6U66 - chains B and C of the 3 polymer chains in the assembly; structure by X-ray diffraction, 0.99 A resolution.

== Chain B (and C) ==
Molecule: Adiponectin
Organism: Homo sapiens
Notes: chain C of this document is another copy of the same molecule, construct and numbering; everything in this record applies to it too
Reference sequence: Q15848 (ADIPO_HUMAN); numbering as in UniProt (aligned over 107-244)
Sequence (142 residues; row label = number of the first residue in the row):
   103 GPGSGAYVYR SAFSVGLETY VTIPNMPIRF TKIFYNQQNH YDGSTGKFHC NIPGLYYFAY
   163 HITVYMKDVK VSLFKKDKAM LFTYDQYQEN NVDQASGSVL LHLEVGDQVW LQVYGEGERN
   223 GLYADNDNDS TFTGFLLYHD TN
Sequence notes: expression tag (103-106)
Metal / ion sites: Ca2+ site 1: Asp187, Gln188, Asp195 (shared with Asn193(C), Val194(C), Asp195(C) of chain C); Ca2+ site 2: Asn193, Val194, Asp195 (shared with 3 residues of chain A); Na+: Gln196 (shared with 1 residue of chain A; Gln196(C) of chain C)
Reported in the primary citation:
  - mutagenesis - D187A/Q188A: abolished binding to T-cadherin
  - mutagenesis - V117D, Q188L: increased binding to T-cadherin

== How chain B and chain C interact ==
Pairs across the interface (62):
  Leu157(B) with Ala114(C), hydrophobic; Tyr137(C), hydrophobic
  Tyr159(B) with Tyr159(C); Ala161(C); Thr235(C)
  Lys172(B) with Asp229(C), salt bridge; Asn230(C)
  Met182(B) with Lys134(C), hydrogen bond (backbone-side chain); Phe136(C)
  Leu183(B) with Asp231(C); Thr233(C)
  Phe184(B) with Asn228(C); Asp229(C); Asn230(C); Asp231(C), hydrogen bond (backbone-side chain)
  Thr185(B) with Gln196(C)
  Tyr186(B) with Val194(C); Gln196(C), hydrogen bond (backbone-side chain); Asn230(C)
  Asp187(B) with Val194(C); Asp195(C); Gln196(C)
  Gln188(B) with Asn192(C), hydrogen bond (side chain-backbone); Asn193(C), hydrogen bond (side chain-backbone); Val194(C), hydrogen bond (side chain-backbone)
  Gln190(B) with Glu191(C), hydrogen bond (side chain-backbone); Asn192(C), hydrogen bond (side chain-backbone); Asn193(C), hydrogen bond
  Asn193(B) with Asn193(C)
  Asp195(B) with Asn193(C); Asp195(C)
  Gln196(B) with Gln196(C)
  Ala197(B) with Gln196(C)
  Ser198(B) with His163(C), hydrogen bond; Gln196(C); Ser198(C), hydrogen bond
  Gly199(B) with His163(C)
  Ser200(B) with Ala161(C); His163(C), hydrogen bond; Thr233(C), hydrogen bond (backbone-side chain); Thr235(C)
  Val201(B) with Ser116(C); Phe136(C), hydrophobic
  Leu202(B) with Ala114(C), hydrophobic; Phe115(C); Ser116(C), hydrogen bond (backbone-side chain); Phe136(C); Thr235(C); Gly236(C)
  Tyr216(B) with Asp229(C), hydrogen bond
  Leu239(B) with Phe237(C), hydrophobic
  Tyr240(B) with Val110(C), hydrophobic; Tyr111(C); Arg112(C); Ser113(C), hydrogen bond (side chain-backbone); Phe237(C); Leu238(C), hydrogen bond (side chain-backbone)
  His241(B) with Val110(C); Arg112(C), hydrogen bond (backbone-side chain)
  Asp242(B) with Arg112(C)
  Thr243(B) with Ala108(C); Arg112(C), hydrogen bond
Also at the interface, not in a pair above, chain B (28 interface residues in all): His204, Phe237

== Overview ==
The interface between chain B and chain C involves 28 residues on one side and 30 on the other, with 19
hydrogen bonds and 1 salt bridge. Polar pairs include Lys172(B)-Asp229(C), Met182(B)-Lys134(C) and
Phe184(B)-Asp231(C). The paper reports that V117D and Q188L of chain B increase binding to T-cadherin;
D187A/Q188A of chain B abolish binding to T-cadherin.
Both chains are Adiponectin (Homo sapiens). Entry 6U66 (Structure of the trimeric globular domain of
Adiponectin) was determined by X-ray diffraction (same publication as 6U6N).
